PDB entry 1HTQ | X-ray diffraction, 2.40 A resolution | chains G and L of the 12 polymer chains in the assembly

# Chain G (and L)
Name: glutamine synthetase
Source organism: Mycobacterium tuberculosis
Notes: EC 6.3.1.2; chain L of this document is another copy of the same molecule, construct and numbering; everything in this record applies to it too
Reference sequence: Q10377 (GLN1_MYCTU); the construct lacks a stretch of the UniProt sequence and is renumbered around it, so the offset changes along the chain: 601-603 = UniProt 2-4; 1-167 = UniProt 5-171; 500-502 = UniProt 172-174; 168-286 = UniProt 175-293; 3 more segments
Chain sequence (477 residues; numbered 601 to 468; the number before each row is that of its first residue):
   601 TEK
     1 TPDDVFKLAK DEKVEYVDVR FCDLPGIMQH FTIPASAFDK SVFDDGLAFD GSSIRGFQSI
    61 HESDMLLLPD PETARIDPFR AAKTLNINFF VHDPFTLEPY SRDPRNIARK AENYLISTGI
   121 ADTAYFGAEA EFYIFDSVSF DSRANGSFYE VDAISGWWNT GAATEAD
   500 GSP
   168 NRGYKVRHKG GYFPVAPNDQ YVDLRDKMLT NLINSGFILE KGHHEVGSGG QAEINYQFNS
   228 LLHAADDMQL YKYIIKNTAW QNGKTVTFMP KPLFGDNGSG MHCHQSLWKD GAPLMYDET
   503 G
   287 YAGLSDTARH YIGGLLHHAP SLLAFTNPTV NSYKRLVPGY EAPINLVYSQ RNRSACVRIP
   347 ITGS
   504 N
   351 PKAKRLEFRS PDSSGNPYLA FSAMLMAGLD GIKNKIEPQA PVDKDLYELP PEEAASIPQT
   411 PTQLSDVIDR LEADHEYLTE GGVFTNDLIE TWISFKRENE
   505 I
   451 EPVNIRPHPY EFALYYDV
Ion coordination: Mn2+: Glu129, Glu357
Residues lining bound ligands: adenosine monophosphate (AMP): Tyr125, Phe126, Gly127, Ala128, Glu129, Gly209, His210, Asn222, Tyr223, Gln224, Phe225, His271, Gln272, Ser273, Trp275, Arg344, Lys352, Arg355
From the paper describing this entry:
  - post-translational modification sites: Tyr397 (citing earlier work)

# Chain G / chain L interface
Pairs across the interface (89):
  Thr160(G) - Ser139(L)
  Thr160(G) - Phe140(L)  hydrogen bond (side chain-backbone)
  Gly161(G) - Phe140(L)  hydrogen bond (backbone-backbone)
  Gly161(G) - Phe148(L)
  Ala162(G) - Ser139(L)
  Asn168(G) - Ser137(L)
  Asn168(G) - Val138(L)  hydrogen bond (backbone-backbone)
  Asn168(G) - Ser139(L)
  Arg169(G) - Asp136(L)
  Arg169(G) - Val138(L)
  Arg169(G) - Trp247(L)  hydrogen bond (side chain-backbone)
  Arg169(G) - Gly250(L)
  Arg169(G) - Lys251(L)  hydrogen bond (side chain-backbone)
  Arg169(G) - Thr252(L)  hydrogen bond (backbone-side chain)
  Gly170(G) - Val138(L)
  Gly170(G) - Trp247(L)
  Tyr171(G) - Lys243(L)
  Tyr171(G) - Trp247(L)  hydrophobic
  Tyr171(G) - Thr252(L)
  Tyr171(G) - Val253(L)  hydrogen bond (side chain-backbone)
  Val173(G) - Phe140(L)  hydrophobic
  His175(G) - Ile27(L)
  Lys176(G) - Arg55(L)
  Lys176(G) - Phe445(L)
  Lys176(G) - Asn449(L)
  Gly177(G) - Ser53(L)
  Gly178(G) - Gln29(L)
  Gly178(G) - Ser53(L)
  Tyr179(G) - Gln29(L)  hydrogen bond (backbone-side chain)
  Phe180(G) - Met28(L)
  Phe180(G) - Gln29(L)  hydrogen bond (backbone-side chain)
  Phe180(G) - His30(L)  hydrogen bond (backbone-backbone)
  Phe180(G) - Phe49(L)  hydrophobic
  Pro181(G) - Ile27(L)  hydrophobic
  Pro181(G) - Met28(L)
  Pro181(G) - Gln29(L)
  Pro181(G) - His30(L)
  Val182(G) - Arg20(L)
  Val182(G) - Met28(L)  hydrogen bond (backbone-backbone)
  Val182(G) - His30(L)
  Val182(G) - Tyr240(L)  hydrophobic
  Ala183(G) - Tyr240(L)
  Ala183(G) - Asn244(L)
  Pro184(G) - Lys243(L)
  Pro184(G) - Asn244(L)
  Pro184(G) - Trp247(L)  hydrophobic
  Asp186(G) - His30(L)  salt bridge
  Gln187(G) - Trp247(L)
  Val189(G) - Arg80(L)
  Asp190(G) - Arg80(L)
  Asp190(G) - Ala81(L)  hydrogen bond (side chain-backbone)
  Arg192(G) - His30(L)
  Asp193(G) - Tyr16(L)
  Asp193(G) - Arg80(L)  salt bridge
  Asp193(G) - Ala82(L)
  Leu196(G) - Tyr16(L)
  Thr197(G) - Glu15(L)  hydrogen bond
  Thr197(G) - Tyr16(L)  hydrogen bond (backbone-side chain)
  Ile200(G) - Tyr16(L)
  Leu206(G) - Pro34(L)
  Leu206(G) - Ser36(L)
  Glu207(G) - Ala37(L)
  His210(G) - Ile33(L)
  His210(G) - Pro34(L)
  His211(G) - Phe31(L)
  His211(G) - Thr32(L)
  His211(G) - Ile33(L)
  His211(G) - Ala48(L)
  Glu212(G) - Phe31(L)
  Glu212(G) - Thr32(L)  hydrogen bond (backbone-backbone)
  Glu212(G) - Arg80(L)  salt bridge
  Glu327(G) - Ile60(L)
  Gln336(G) - Ser63(L)
  Arg337(G) - Ile60(L)
  Arg337(G) - His61(L)
  Arg337(G) - Glu62(L)
  Arg337(G) - Ser63(L)  hydrogen bond
  Arg337(G) - Phe95(L)
  Arg339(G) - Gly51(L)
  Arg339(G) - Ile60(L)
  Arg339(G) - Ser63(L)  hydrogen bond
  Arg339(G) - Asp64(L)  salt bridge
  Arg344(G) - Asp64(L)  salt bridge
  Ile347(G) - Asp64(L)
  Ile347(G) - Pro94(L)  hydrophobic
  Asp393(G) - His61(L)
  Asp395(G) - Ile60(L)
  Asp395(G) - His61(L)  salt bridge
  Pro502(G) - Asp136(L)
Also at the interface, not in a pair above, chain G (44 interface residues in all): Lys208, Val213, Glu398
Also at the interface, not in a pair above, chain L (49 interface residues in all): Asp23, Asp50, Ser52, Asp141, Ala246

# Summary
44 residues of chain G face 49 of chain L across their interface; the contacts include 17 hydrogen bonds and 6
salt bridges. Polar pairs include Asp186(G)-His30(L), Asp193(G)-Arg80(L) and Glu212(G)-Arg80(L). Bound to
chain G: adenosine monophosphate. Glu129(G) and Glu357(G) form the Mn2+ site. The paper reports a modification
site at Tyr397(G).
Chain G and chain L are both glutamine synthetase (Mycobacterium tuberculosis); the structure, Multicopy
crystallographic structure of a relaxed glutamine synthetase from Mycobacterium tuberculosis, was determined
by X-ray diffraction (same publication as 1HTO).
